PDB entry 2YFJ | X-ray diffraction, 2.15 A resolution | chains C and D of the 6 polymer chains in the assembly

== Chain C ==
Name: Biphenyl dioxygenase subunit alpha
Organism: Burkholderia xenovorans
Notes: EC 1.14.12.18
Reference sequence: P37333 (BPHA_BURXL); residues 1-459 here = UniProt positions 1-459
Amino-acid sequence (459 residues; row label = number of the first residue in the row):
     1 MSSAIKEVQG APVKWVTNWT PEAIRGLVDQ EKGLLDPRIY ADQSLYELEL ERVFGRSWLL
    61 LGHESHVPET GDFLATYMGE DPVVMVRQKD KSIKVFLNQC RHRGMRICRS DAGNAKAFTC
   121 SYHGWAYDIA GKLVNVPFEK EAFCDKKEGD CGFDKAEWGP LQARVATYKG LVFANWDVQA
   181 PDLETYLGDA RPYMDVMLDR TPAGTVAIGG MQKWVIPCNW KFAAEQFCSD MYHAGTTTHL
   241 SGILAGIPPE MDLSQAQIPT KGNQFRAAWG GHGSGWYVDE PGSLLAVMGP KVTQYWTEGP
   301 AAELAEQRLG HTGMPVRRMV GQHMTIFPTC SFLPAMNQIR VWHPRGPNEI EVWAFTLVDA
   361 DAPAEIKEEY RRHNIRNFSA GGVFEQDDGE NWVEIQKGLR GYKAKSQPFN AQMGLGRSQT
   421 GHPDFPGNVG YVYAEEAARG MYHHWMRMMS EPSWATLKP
Disordered / not traced: 1-17, 144-152
Construct notes: engineered mutation Ala335 (Thr in P37333), Met336 (Phe in P37333), Gln338 (Asn in P37333), Val341 (Ile in P37333), Phe409 (Leu in P37333)
Ion coordination: 2Fe-2S cluster Fe: Cys100, His102, Cys120, His123; Fe2+: His233, His239, Asp388
Small-molecule neighbours:
  - dibenzofuran (1IT): Gln226, Phe227, Asp230, Met231, His233, Ala234, Ser283, Val287, His323, Leu333, Met336, Phe378, Phe384
  - 2Fe-2S cluster (FES): Cys100, His102, Arg103, Gly104, Met105, Cys120, Tyr122, His123, Gly124, Trp125
Swiss-Prot annotation at these positions:
  - binding site ([2Fe-2S] cluster): Cys100, His102, Cys120, His123
  - binding site (Fe cation): His233, His239
Reported in the primary citation:
  - mutagenesis - T335A, T335A/F336M, T335A/F336M/N338Q/L409F, T335A/F336M/N338Q/I341V/L409F: increased catalytic activity on dibenzofuran
  - mutagenesis - F336M: decreased catalytic activity on biphenyl
  - mutagenesis - T335A/F336M/L409F, F336M: unchanged catalytic activity on dibenzofuran
  - binding site for dibenzofuran: Gln226, Phe227, Asp230, Met231, Ala234, Ser283, Val287, His323, Leu333, Met336, Phe378, Phe384
  - self-association interface (contacts with another copy of this molecule); pairs are residue here / residue on that copy: Glu225-Arg103 (hydrogen bond), Gln226, Asp230, Thr237, Thr238, Pro408, Pro408, Phe409, Asn410
  - catalytic residues: Gln226, Asp230 (citing earlier work)
  - mutagenesis - T335A/F336M/N338Q, T335A/F336M/N338Q/I341V: decreased stability
  - mutagenesis - T335A/F336M/N338Q, T335A/F336M/N338Q/I341V: decreased catalytic activity

== Chain D ==
Name: Biphenyl dioxygenase subunit beta
Organism: Burkholderia xenovorans
Notes: EC 1.14.12.18
Reference sequence: P37334 (BPHE_BURXL); residue numbers follow UniProt; this construct covers 1-188
Amino-acid sequence (188 residues; row label = number of the first residue in the row):
     1 MTNPSPHFFK TFEWPSKAAG LELQNEIEQF YYREAQLLDH RAYEAWFALL DKDIHYFMPL
    61 RTNRMIREGE LEYSGDQDLA HFDETHETMY GRIRKVTSDV GWAENPPSRT RHLVSNVIVK
   121 ETATPDTFEV NSAFILYRNR LERQVDIFAG ERRDVLRRAD NNLGFSIAKR TILLDASTLL
   181 SNNLSMFF
Disordered / not traced: 1-8

== Interface between chain C and chain D ==
Pairs across the interface - 81 pairs, chain C then chain D:
  Ser110(C) - Asn63(D)
  Ser110(C) - Met65(D)
  Asp111(C) - Thr62(D)
  Asp111(C) - Asn63(D)  hydrogen bond (side chain-backbone)
  Ala112(C) - Arg64(D)  hydrogen bond (backbone-side chain)
  Ala112(C) - Glu68(D)
  Gly113(C) - Arg64(D)
  Gly113(C) - Glu68(D)
  Asn114(C) - Glu68(D)  hydrogen bond (backbone-side chain)
  Ile208(C) - Gln77(D)
  Gly209(C) - Asp78(D)
  Gly209(C) - Leu79(D)  hydrogen bond (backbone-backbone)
  Gly210(C) - Leu60(D)
  Gly210(C) - Leu79(D)
  Met211(C) - Leu60(D)
  Gln212(C) - Leu60(D)
  Gln212(C) - Leu79(D)
  Gln212(C) - Ala80(D)
  Lys213(C) - Thr178(D)
  Lys213(C) - Leu179(D)  hydrogen bond (backbone-backbone)
  Trp214(C) - Leu179(D)
  Trp214(C) - Ser181(D)
  Trp214(C) - Asn182(D)
  Val215(C) - Leu179(D)  hydrogen bond (backbone-backbone)
  Val215(C) - Leu180(D)
  Val215(C) - Ser181(D)
  Val215(C) - Asn182(D)  hydrogen bond (backbone-backbone)
  Thr237(C) - Trp102(D)  hydrogen bond (backbone-side chain)
  Thr238(C) - Trp102(D)
  Leu240(C) - Val100(D)  hydrophobic
  Ser241(C) - Lys95(D)  hydrogen bond
  Ser241(C) - Val100(D)
  Ser241(C) - Gly101(D)
  Leu244(C) - Arg94(D)  hydrogen bond (backbone-side chain)
  Leu244(C) - Ser98(D)
  Ala245(C) - Gly91(D)
  Ile247(C) - Arg94(D)
  Pro248(C) - Arg94(D)  hydrogen bond (backbone-side chain)
  Pro249(C) - Tyr90(D)  hydrophobic
  Pro249(C) - Arg94(D)
  Met251(C) - Arg94(D)  hydrogen bond (backbone-side chain)
  Phe355(C) - Leu79(D)  hydrophobic
  Thr356(C) - Leu79(D)
  Glu368(C) - Gln77(D)
  Arg371(C) - Asp76(D)  hydrogen bond (side chain-backbone)
  Arg371(C) - Gln77(D)
  Arg371(C) - Asp78(D)  hydrogen bond (side chain-backbone)
  Arg371(C) - Asp83(D)  salt bridge
  Arg372(C) - Asp83(D)  salt bridge
  Arg372(C) - Thr85(D)
  Ile375(C) - Leu79(D)  hydrophobic
  Ile375(C) - Ala80(D)
  Ile375(C) - His81(D)
  Ile375(C) - Phe82(D)  hydrophobic
  Ile375(C) - Asp83(D)
  Ile375(C) - Glu84(D)
  Ile375(C) - Arg92(D)
  Arg376(C) - Thr88(D)
  Arg376(C) - Arg92(D)
  Ser379(C) - Ala80(D)
  Ser379(C) - His81(D)  hydrogen bond (side chain-backbone)
  Ala380(C) - Leu179(D)  hydrophobic
  Ala380(C) - Asn183(D)
  Ala380(C) - Leu184(D)  hydrogen bond (backbone-backbone)
  Gly381(C) - Arg92(D)  hydrogen bond (backbone-side chain)
  Gly381(C) - Leu184(D)
  Val383(C) - Arg92(D)
  Val383(C) - Lys95(D)
  Gln386(C) - Lys95(D)
  Gln386(C) - Ala103(D)
  Gln386(C) - Asn183(D)
  Gln386(C) - Ser185(D)
  Asp387(C) - Lys95(D)  salt bridge
  Asp387(C) - Trp102(D)
  Asp387(C) - Ala103(D)  hydrogen bond (side chain-backbone)
  Glu390(C) - Trp102(D)
  Glu390(C) - Ala103(D)
  Glu390(C) - Arg140(D)  salt bridge
  Glu390(C) - Leu141(D)
  Val393(C) - Asn182(D)
  Glu394(C) - Leu141(D)
Other interface residues (no listed pair), chain C (48 interface residues in all): Arg109, Ile216, Pro217, Asp252, Leu253, Glu351, Ala354, Gly389, Lys397
Other interface residues (no listed pair), chain D (40 interface residues in all): Glu142, Gln144, Ser177

== Overview ==
48 residues of chain C face 40 of chain D across their interface; the contacts include 18 hydrogen bonds and 4
salt bridges. Polar contacts include Arg371(C)-Asp83(D), Arg372(C)-Asp83(D) and Asp387(C)-Lys95(D). The paper
reports catalytic residues Gln226(C) and Asp230(C); T335A, T335A/F336M and T335A/F336M/N338Q/L409F of chain C,
among others, increase catalytic activity on dibenzofuran; 8 substitutions were tested in all.
Chain C is Biphenyl dioxygenase subunit alpha and chain D is Biphenyl dioxygenase subunit beta, both from
Burkholderia xenovorans; the structure, Crystal structure of Biphenyl dioxygenase variant RR41 with
dibenzofuran, was determined by X-ray diffraction (same publication as 2YFI).
